Entry 8WFB (electron microscopy, 3.71 A resolution); this record covers chains A and B of the 3 polymer chains in the assembly.

Chain A:
Name: dPspCas13b-ADAR2DD
Organism: Prevotella sp
Chain sequence (1524 residues; each row starts with the number of its first residue; numbers below 1 keep their minus sign (Met-33 is residue -33)):
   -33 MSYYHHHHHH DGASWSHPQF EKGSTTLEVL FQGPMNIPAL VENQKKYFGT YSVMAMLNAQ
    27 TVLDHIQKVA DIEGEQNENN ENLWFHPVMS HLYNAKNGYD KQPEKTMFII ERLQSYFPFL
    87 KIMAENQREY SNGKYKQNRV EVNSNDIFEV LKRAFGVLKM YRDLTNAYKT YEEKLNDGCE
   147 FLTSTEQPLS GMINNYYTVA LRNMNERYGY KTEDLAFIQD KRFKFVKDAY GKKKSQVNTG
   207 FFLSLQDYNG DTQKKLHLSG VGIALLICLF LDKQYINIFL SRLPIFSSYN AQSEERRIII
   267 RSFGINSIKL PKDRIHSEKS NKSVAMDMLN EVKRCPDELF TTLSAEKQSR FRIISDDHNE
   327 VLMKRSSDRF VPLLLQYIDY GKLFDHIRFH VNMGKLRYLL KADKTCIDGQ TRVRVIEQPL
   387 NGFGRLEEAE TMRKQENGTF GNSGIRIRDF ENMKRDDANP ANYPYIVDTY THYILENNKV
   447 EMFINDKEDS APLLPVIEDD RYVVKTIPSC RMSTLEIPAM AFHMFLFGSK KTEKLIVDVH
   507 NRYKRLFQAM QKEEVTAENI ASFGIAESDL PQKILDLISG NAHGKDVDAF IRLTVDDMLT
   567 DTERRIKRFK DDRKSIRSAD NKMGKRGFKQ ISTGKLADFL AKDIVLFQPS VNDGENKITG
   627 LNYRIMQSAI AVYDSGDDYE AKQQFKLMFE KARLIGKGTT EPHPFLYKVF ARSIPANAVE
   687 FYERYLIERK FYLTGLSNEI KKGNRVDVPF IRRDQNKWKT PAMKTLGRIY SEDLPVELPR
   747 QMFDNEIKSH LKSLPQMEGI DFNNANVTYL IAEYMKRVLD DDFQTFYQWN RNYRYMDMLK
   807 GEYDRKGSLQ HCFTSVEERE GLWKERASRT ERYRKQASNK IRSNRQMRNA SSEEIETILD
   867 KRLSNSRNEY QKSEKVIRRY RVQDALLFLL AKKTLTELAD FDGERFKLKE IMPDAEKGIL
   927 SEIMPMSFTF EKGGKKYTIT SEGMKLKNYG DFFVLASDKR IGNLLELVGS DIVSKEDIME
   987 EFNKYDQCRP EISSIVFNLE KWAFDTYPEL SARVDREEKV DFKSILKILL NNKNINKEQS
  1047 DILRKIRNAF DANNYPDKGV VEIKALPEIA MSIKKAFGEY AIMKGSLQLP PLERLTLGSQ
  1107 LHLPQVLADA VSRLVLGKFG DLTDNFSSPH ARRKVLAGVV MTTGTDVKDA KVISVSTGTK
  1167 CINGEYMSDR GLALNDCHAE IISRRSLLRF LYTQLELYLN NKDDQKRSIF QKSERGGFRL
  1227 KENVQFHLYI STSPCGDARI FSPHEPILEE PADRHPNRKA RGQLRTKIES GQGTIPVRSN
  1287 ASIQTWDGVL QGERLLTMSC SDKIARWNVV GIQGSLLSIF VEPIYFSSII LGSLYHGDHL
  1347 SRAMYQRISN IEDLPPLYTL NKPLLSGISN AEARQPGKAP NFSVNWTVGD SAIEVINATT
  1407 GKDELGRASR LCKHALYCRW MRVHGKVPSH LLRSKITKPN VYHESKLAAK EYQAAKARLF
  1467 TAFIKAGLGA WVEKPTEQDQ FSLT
Unresolved in the structure: -33 to 283, 579-597, 920-1105
Metal / ion sites: Zn2+: His1184, Cys1241, Cys1306 (shared with 1 residue of chain C)
Residues lining bound ligands: inositol hexakisphosphate (IHP): Asn1181, Asp1182, Ile1187, Arg1190, Arg1191, Thr1303, Lys1309, Arg1312, Gly1320, Ser1321, Lys1419, Tyr1448, Lys1452, Tyr1458, Lys1462, Trp1477, Val1478, Glu1479, Lys1480, Asp1485

Chain B:
Molecule: crRNA
Organism: synthetic construct
Sequence (66 nucleotides; row label = number of the first residue in the row; numbers below 1 keep their minus sign (U-29 is residue -29)):
   -29 UCUAAACCAU CCUGCGGCCU CUACUCUGCA GUUGUGGAAG GUCCAGUUUU GAGGGGCUAU
    31 UACAAC

Interface between chain A and chain B:
Residue-residue contacts - 127 pairs, chain A then chain B:
  His356(A) - A32(B)  sugar contact
  His356(A) - C33(B)  salt bridge to the phosphate
  Asn387(A) - C33(B)  phosphate contact
  Ile440(A) - A32(B)  phosphate contact
  Glu442(A) - U31(B)  sugar contact
  Asn443(A) - G10(B)  hydrogen bond to the sugar
  Asn443(A) - U30(B)  hydrogen bond to the base
  Asn443(A) - U31(B)  sugar contact
  Asn444(A) - G10(B)  hydrogen bond to the sugar
  Asn444(A) - G11(B)  phosphate contact
  Lys445(A) - A9(B)  hydrogen bond to the base
  Lys445(A) - G10(B)  sugar contact
  Lys445(A) - U31(B)  base contact
  Glu447(A) - U31(B)  hydrogen bond to the sugar
  Glu447(A) - A32(B)  sugar contact
  Tyr468(A) - A35(B)  phosphate contact
  Tyr468(A) - C36(B)  hydrogen bond to the phosphate
  Val469(A) - A34(B)  phosphate contact
  Val470(A) - A34(B)  phosphate contact
  Lys471(A) - C33(B)  phosphate contact
  Lys471(A) - A34(B)  salt bridge to the phosphate
  Thr472(A) - C33(B)  phosphate contact
  Ile473(A) - C33(B)  sugar contact
  Pro474(A) - A32(B)  sugar contact
  Arg477(A) - U31(B)  hydrogen bond to the base
  Arg477(A) - A32(B)  hydrogen bond to the sugar
  Ser479(A) - A9(B)  phosphate contact
  Ser479(A) - G10(B)  hydrogen bond to the phosphate
  Leu481(A) - G10(B)  phosphate contact
  Leu481(A) - G21(B)  sugar contact
  Tyr509(A) - A8(B)  base contact
  Phe513(A) - A8(B)  base contact
  Asp535(A) - A8(B)  sugar contact
  Leu536(A) - A8(B)  sugar contact
  Pro537(A) - A8(B)  sugar contact
  Gln538(A) - A8(B)  hydrogen bond to the phosphate
  Lys539(A) - G6(B)  salt bridge to the phosphate
  Lys539(A) - G7(B)  salt bridge to the phosphate
  Lys551(A) - G7(B)  hydrogen bond to the base
  Lys551(A) - U28(B)  salt bridge to the phosphate
  Phe556(A) - U28(B)  phosphate contact
  Val611(A) - U2(B)  phosphate contact
  Ser616(A) - U3(B)  sugar contact
  Asp619(A) - U3(B)  sugar contact
  Gly620(A) - U2(B)  hydrogen bond to the sugar
  Gly620(A) - U3(B)  sugar contact
  Glu621(A) - C36(B)  hydrogen bond to the sugar
  Lys623(A) - U2(B)  hydrogen bond to the phosphate
  Lys623(A) - U3(B)  salt bridge to the phosphate
  Ile624(A) - G1(B)  hydrogen bond to the sugar
  Thr625(A) - G1(B)  base contact
  Gly626(A) - G1(B)  base contact
  Tyr629(A) - G1(B)  sugar contact
  Arg718(A) - U3(B)  salt bridge to the phosphate
  Arg718(A) - G4(B)  salt bridge to the phosphate
  Gln721(A) - G4(B)  hydrogen bond to the phosphate
  Gln721(A) - U5(B)  phosphate contact
  Asn722(A) - U5(B)  hydrogen bond to the phosphate
  Asn722(A) - G6(B)  hydrogen bond to the phosphate
  Lys723(A) - G7(B)  base contact
  Lys723(A) - A29(B)  salt bridge to the phosphate
  Leu732(A) - G6(B)  phosphate contact
  Ile735(A) - U5(B)  sugar contact
  Ile735(A) - G6(B)  sugar contact
  Tyr736(A) - G6(B)  phosphate contact
  Tyr736(A) - G7(B)  hydrogen bond to the phosphate
  Leu740(A) - U5(B)  base contact
  Leu740(A) - G6(B)  sugar contact
  Glu743(A) - A8(B)  hydrogen bond to the base
  Glu743(A) - A9(B)  sugar contact
  Glu743(A) - U31(B)  base contact
  Pro745(A) - A8(B)  sugar contact
  Arg746(A) - A9(B)  phosphate contact
  Arg746(A) - G10(B)  salt bridge to the phosphate
  Arg746(A) - G21(B)  hydrogen bond to the phosphate
  Arg746(A) - A22(B)  salt bridge to the phosphate
  Gln747(A) - A22(B)  hydrogen bond to the phosphate
  Gln747(A) - G23(B)  phosphate contact
  Asn770(A) - U20(B)  hydrogen bond to the base
  Asn772(A) - U20(B)  hydrogen bond to the phosphate
  Asn772(A) - G21(B)  sugar contact
  Asn772(A) - A22(B)  hydrogen bond to the phosphate
  Val773(A) - A22(B)  phosphate contact
  Thr774(A) - U20(B)  sugar contact
  Thr774(A) - G21(B)  sugar contact
  Thr774(A) - A22(B)  hydrogen bond to the phosphate
  Tyr775(A) - U20(B)  base contact
  Lys812(A) - G-14(B)  sugar contact
  Val822(A) - U19(B)  base contact
  Glu826(A) - U19(B)  sugar contact
  Trp829(A) - U18(B)  base contact
  Arg832(A) - U17(B)  salt bridge to the phosphate
  Arg873(A) - C14(B)  salt bridge to the phosphate
  Arg873(A) - U17(B)  base contact
  Asn874(A) - C13(B)  phosphate contact
  Asn874(A) - C14(B)  phosphate contact
  Tyr876(A) - U19(B)  hydrogen bond to the base
  Gln877(A) - U17(B)  hydrogen bond to the base
  Gln877(A) - U18(B)  hydrogen bond to the base
  Lys878(A) - G11(B)  phosphate contact
  Lys878(A) - U12(B)  salt bridge to the phosphate
  Glu880(A) - U19(B)  hydrogen bond to the base
  Lys881(A) - G21(B)  salt bridge to the phosphate
  Lys881(A) - A22(B)  hydrogen bond to the base
  Val882(A) - G21(B)  base contact
  Arg884(A) - U18(B)  hydrogen bond to the base
  Arg884(A) - U19(B)  base contact
  Arg884(A) - G21(B)  salt bridge to the phosphate
  Arg885(A) - G21(B)  hydrogen bond to the base
  Arg887(A) - U19(B)  phosphate contact
  Arg887(A) - U20(B)  salt bridge to the phosphate
  Arg1138(A) - U-29(B)  salt bridge to the phosphate
  Ile1246(A) - U-20(B)  sugar contact
  Ile1246(A) - C-19(B)  hydrogen bond to the sugar
  Phe1247(A) - C-19(B)  phosphate contact
  His1261(A) - U-17(B)  salt bridge to the phosphate
  Arg1264(A) - C-18(B)  salt bridge to the phosphate
  Arg1264(A) - U-17(B)  salt bridge to the phosphate
  Ala1266(A) - C-19(B)  phosphate contact
  Arg1267(A) - C-18(B)  salt bridge to the phosphate
  Arg1271(A) - U-20(B)  hydrogen bond to the sugar
  Arg1271(A) - C-19(B)  salt bridge to the phosphate
  Gly1277(A) - C-22(B)  base contact
  Gln1278(A) - C-22(B)  hydrogen bond to the base
  Gln1278(A) - A-21(B)  base contact
  Arg1300(A) - C-22(B)  sugar contact
  Gly1383(A) - C-28(B)  phosphate contact
Interface residues without a listed pair, chain A (95 interface residues in all): Ser534, Asp720, Asp739, Pro741, Val742, Leu744, Arg825, Ser870, Arg1260, Thr1280, Ile1281, Ser1285, Lys1384
Interface residues without a listed pair, chain B (41 interface residues in all): G-13, A0

Overview:
Chain A and chain B form an interface of 95 and 41 residues respectively; the contacts include 36 hydrogen
bonds and 23 salt bridges. Among the polar pairs are Asn443(A)-U30(B), Lys445(A)-A9(B) and Arg477(A)-U31(B).
Chain A binds inositol hexakisphosphate.
Here chain A is dPspCas13b-ADAR2DD (Prevotella sp) and chain B is crRNA (synthetic construct). Entry 8WFB
(Cryo-EM structure of the dPspCas13b-ADAR2-crRNA-target RNA complex) was determined by electron microscopy
together with 8WF9 and 8WFA from the same study.
